Entry 3EUH (X-ray diffraction, 2.90 A resolution); this record covers chains B and E of the 6 polymer chains in the assembly.

== Chain B ==
Molecule: Chromosome partition protein mukF
Organism: Escherichia coli
UniProtKB: P60293 (MUKF_ECOLI); numbering as in UniProt (aligned over 1-440)
Sequence (440 residues; numbered 1 to 440; the number before each row is that of its first residue):
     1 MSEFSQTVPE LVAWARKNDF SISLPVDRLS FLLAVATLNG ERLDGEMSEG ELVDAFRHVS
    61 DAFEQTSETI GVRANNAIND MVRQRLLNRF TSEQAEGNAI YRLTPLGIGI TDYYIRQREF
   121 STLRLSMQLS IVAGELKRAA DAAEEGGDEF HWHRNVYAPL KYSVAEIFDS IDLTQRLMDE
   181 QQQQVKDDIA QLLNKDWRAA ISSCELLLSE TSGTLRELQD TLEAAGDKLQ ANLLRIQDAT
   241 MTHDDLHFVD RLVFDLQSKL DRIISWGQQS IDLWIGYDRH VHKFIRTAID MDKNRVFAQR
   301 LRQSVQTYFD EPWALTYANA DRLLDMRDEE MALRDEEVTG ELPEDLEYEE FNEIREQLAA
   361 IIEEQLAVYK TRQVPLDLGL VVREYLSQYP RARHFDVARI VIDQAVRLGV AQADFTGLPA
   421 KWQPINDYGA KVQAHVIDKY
Unresolved in the structure: 1-6, 328-440
Swiss-Prot annotation at these positions:
  - region: Leu208 to Ile236 (Leucine-zipper)
  - mutagenesis: Leu233 (L233P: Abolishes function)

== Chain E ==
Molecule: MukE
Organism: Escherichia coli
UniProtKB: Q6ITT5 (Q6ITT5_ECOLX); residues 10-243 here correspond to UniProt positions 1-234 (UniProt number = residue number - 9)
Sequence (234 residues; each row starts with the number of its first residue):
    10 MSSTNIEQVM PVKLAQALAN PLFPALDSAL RSGRHIGLDE LDNHAFLMDF QEYLEEFYAR
    70 YNVELIRAPE GFFYLRPRST TLIPRSVLSE LDMMVGKILC YLYLSPERLA NEGIFTQQEL
   130 YDELLTLADE AKLLKLVNNR STGSDVDRQK LQEKVRSSLN RLRRLGMVWF MGHDSSKFRI
   190 TESVFRFGAD VRAGDDPREA QRRLIRDGEA MPIENHLQLN DETEENQPDS GEEE
Unresolved in the structure: 10-17, 146-149, 223-243

== Interface between chain B and chain E ==
Contacting residue pairs - 94 pairs, chain B then chain E:
  Ala190(B) with Pro115(E)
  Leu193(B) with Pro115(E), hydrophobic; Leu118(E), hydrophobic
  Asn194(B) with Pro115(E); Glu116(E), hydrogen bond
  Trp197(B) with Leu113(E); Pro115(E)
  Gly276(B) with Glu121(E)
  Tyr277(B) with Leu118(E); Ala119(E), hydrophobic; Glu121(E), hydrogen bond (backbone-side chain)
  His280(B) with Leu118(E); Glu121(E); Gly122(E), hydrogen bond (side chain-backbone)
  Phe284(B) with Leu113(E); Pro115(E); Leu118(E), hydrophobic
  Thr287(B) with Tyr112(E)
  Ala288(B) with Leu113(E), hydrophobic
  Arg295(B) with Pro115(E)
  Phe297(B) with Leu113(E), hydrophobic; Phe194(E), hydrophobic; Gly197(E); Arg201(E)
  Arg300(B) with Val200(E), hydrogen bond (side chain-backbone); Ala202(E); Gly203(E)
  Leu301(B) with Lys106(E); Tyr110(E), hydrophobic
  Arg302(B) with Tyr110(E)
  Ser304(B) with Lys106(E), hydrogen bond; Asp199(E)
  Val305(B) with Leu136(E)
  Gln306(B) with Leu136(E); Asp138(E)
  Tyr308(B) with Glu99(E); Met102(E); Met103(E), hydrophobic; Ile222(E)
  Phe309(B) with Met103(E), hydrophobic; Lys141(E); Leu142(E), hydrophobic
  Glu311(B) with Arg207(E); Gln210(E), hydrogen bond (backbone-side chain)
  Pro312(B) with Glu99(E); Gln210(E); Ile222(E)
  Trp313(B) with Met102(E); Lys106(E); Arg195(E); Asp199(E), hydrogen bond; Gln210(E); Leu213(E), hydrophobic; Ala219(E), hydrophobic; Met220(E); Ile222(E)
  Ala314(B) with Val96(E), hydrophobic; Leu97(E); Met102(E), hydrophobic; Ala219(E); Met220(E), hydrogen bond (backbone-backbone); Ile222(E)
  Leu315(B) with Ser95(E); Val96(E); Leu97(E), hydrogen bond (backbone-backbone); Met102(E), hydrogen bond (backbone-side chain); Arg195(E); Phe196(E), hydrophobic; Glu218(E)
  Thr316(B) with Ser95(E); Val96(E); Arg195(E), hydrogen bond (backbone-side chain); Gly217(E), hydrogen bond (side chain-backbone); Glu218(E), hydrogen bond (side chain-backbone); Ala219(E); Met220(E)
  Tyr317(B) with Arg94(E); Ser95(E), hydrogen bond (backbone-backbone); Val96(E); Leu97(E), hydrophobic; Leu174(E), hydrophobic
  Ala318(B) with Leu39(E); Arg40(E); Ser41(E); Gly42(E), hydrogen bond (backbone-backbone); Leu84(E), hydrophobic; Pro86(E); Pro93(E)
  Asn319(B) with Arg40(E), hydrogen bond (backbone-backbone); Pro93(E), hydrogen bond (backbone-backbone); Ser95(E), hydrogen bond
  Ala320(B) with Arg40(E), hydrogen bond (backbone-backbone); Ile92(E)
  Asp321(B) with Pro93(E)
Interface residues without a listed pair, chain B (35 interface residues in all): Lys186, Leu273, Val281, Ala298
Interface residues without a listed pair, chain E (55 interface residues in all): His44, Ile107, Cys109, Ser114, Ala137, Lys144, Arg170, Ala198

== Overview ==
35 residues of chain B face 55 of chain E across their interface, with 19 hydrogen bonds. Among the polar
pairs are Asn194(B)-Glu116(E), Tyr277(B)-Glu121(E) and His280(B)-Gly122(E). Curated annotation (UniProt) lists
one mutagenesis site on chain B.
Here chain B is Chromosome partition protein mukF and chain E is MukE, both from Escherichia coli. Entry 3EUH
(Crystal Structure of the MukE-MukF Complex) was determined by X-ray diffraction, deposited together with 3EUJ
and 3EUK.
